Entry 8VVO (X-ray diffraction, 3.09 A resolution); this record covers chains A and I of the 3 polymer chains in the assembly.

== Chain A ==
Name: S1CE2 VARIANT OF FAB-EPR-1 heavy chain
Source organism: Homo sapiens
Notes: engineered mutation(s): K131Q, E162G; antibody fragment or engineered binder
Chain sequence (224 residues; row label = number of the first residue in the row; note: 11 numbers in that range are skipped by the numbering (no residue carries them; nothing is unmodelled there)):
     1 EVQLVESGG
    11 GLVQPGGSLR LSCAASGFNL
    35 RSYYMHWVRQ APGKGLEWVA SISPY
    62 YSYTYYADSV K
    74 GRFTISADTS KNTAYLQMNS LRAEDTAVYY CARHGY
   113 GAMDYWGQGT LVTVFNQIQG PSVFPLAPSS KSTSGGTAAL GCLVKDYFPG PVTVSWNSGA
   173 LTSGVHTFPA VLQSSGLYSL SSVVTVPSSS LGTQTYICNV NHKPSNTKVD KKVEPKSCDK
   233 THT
Disordered / not traced: 231-235
Disulfide bonds: Cys-23/Cys-104, Cys-154/Cys-210

== Chain I ==
Name: Erythropoietin receptor
Source organism: Homo sapiens
Notes: engineered mutation(s): residues 22-250
UniProt: P19235 (EPOR_HUMAN); residues 1-226 here correspond to UniProt positions 25-250 (UniProt number = residue number + 24)
Chain sequence (232 residues; row label = number of the first residue in the row):
     1 APPPNLPDPK FESKAALLAA RGPEELLCFT ERLEDLVCFW EEAASAGVGP GNYSFSYQLE
    61 DEPWKLCRLH QAPTARGAVR FWCSLPTADT SSFVPLELRV TAASGAPRYH RVIHINEVVL
   121 LDAPVGLVAR LADESGHVVL RWLPPPETPM TSHIRYEVDV SAGNGAGSVQ RVEILEGRTE
   181 CVLSNLRGRT RYTFAVRARM AEPSFGGFWS AWSEPVSLLT PSDLDPHHHH HH
Disordered / not traced: 1-9, 47-49, 76, 132-134, 163-167, 224-232
Differences from the reference sequence: expression tag (227-232)
UniProt features mapped onto this chain:
  - motif: Trp-209 to Ser-213 (WSXWS motif)
  - site: Phe-93 (Required for ligand binding)
  - glycosylation: Asn-52 (N-linked (GlcNAc...) asparagine)
Disulfide bonds: Cys-28/Cys-38, Cys-67/Cys-83

== Chain A / chain I interface ==
Contacting residue pairs (30; chain A residue first):
  Ser-36(A) with Pro-63(I); Trp-64(I), hydrogen bond (backbone-backbone)
  Tyr-37(A) with Gln-58(I); Asp-61(I), hydrogen bond (side chain-backbone); Glu-62(I); Pro-63(I); Trp-64(I)
  Tyr-38(A) with Trp-64(I), hydrophobic; Arg-99(I), hydrogen bond
  Pro-58(A) with Trp-64(I), hydrophobic
  Tyr-59(A) with Trp-64(I), hydrogen bond (side chain-backbone); Leu-66(I), hydrophobic
  Tyr-62(A) with Ser-54(I); Leu-66(I)
  Tyr-64(A) with Thr-101(I); Ala-102(I), hydrogen bond (side chain-backbone); Ala-103(I), hydrogen bond (side chain-backbone); Gly-105(I)
  Tyr-66(A) with Thr-101(I); Gly-105(I), hydrogen bond (side chain-backbone)
  Arg-106(A) with Asp-61(I), salt bridge
  His-107(A) with Gln-58(I), hydrogen bond (backbone-side chain); Glu-97(I), salt bridge
  Gly-108(A) with Gln-58(I); Glu-60(I); Asp-61(I)
  Tyr-109(A) with Glu-60(I), hydrogen bond (backbone-backbone); Asp-61(I)
  Gly-113(A) with Glu-97(I)
  Asp-116(A) with Asp-61(I)
Also at the interface, not in a pair above, chain I (16 interface residues in all): Lys-65, Pro-107

== Overview ==
14 residues of chain A and 16 residues of chain I are in contact, with 9 hydrogen bonds and 2 salt bridges.
Polar contacts include Arg-106(A)/Asp-61(I), His-107(A)/Glu-97(I) and Tyr-37(A)/Asp-61(I).
Chain A is S1CE2 VARIANT OF FAB-EPR-1 heavy chain and chain I is Erythropoietin receptor, both from Homo
sapiens; the structure, Structure of FabS1CE2-EPR1-1 in complex with the erythropoietin receptor, was
determined by X-ray diffraction together with 8VTP, 8VTR, 8VU1, 8VU4, 8VUA, 8VUC, 8VUI and 8VVM from the same
study.
